4AH7 - chains B and C of the 4 polymer chains in the assembly; structure by X-ray diffraction, 2.30 A resolution.

Chain B (and C):
Molecule: N-acetylneuraminate lyase
From: Staphylococcus aureus SUBSP. aureus nctc 8325
Notes: EC 4.1.3.3; chain C of this document is another copy of the same molecule, construct and numbering; everything in this record applies to it too
UniProtKB: Q2G160 (NANA_STAA8); residue numbers follow UniProt; this construct covers 2-293
Sequence (298 residues; row label = number of the first residue in the row; numbers below 1 keep their minus sign (His-4 is residue -4)):
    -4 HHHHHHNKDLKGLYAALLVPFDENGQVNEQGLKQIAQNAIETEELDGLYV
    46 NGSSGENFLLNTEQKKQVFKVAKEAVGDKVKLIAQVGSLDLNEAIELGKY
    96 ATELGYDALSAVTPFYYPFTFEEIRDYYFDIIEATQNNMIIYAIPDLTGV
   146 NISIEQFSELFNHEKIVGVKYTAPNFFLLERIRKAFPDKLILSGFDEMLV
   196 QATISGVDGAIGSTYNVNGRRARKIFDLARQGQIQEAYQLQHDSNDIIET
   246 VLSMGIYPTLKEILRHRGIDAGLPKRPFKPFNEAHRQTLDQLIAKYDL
Disordered / not traced: -4 to -2 (chain C: -4 to 1)
Modified residues: Lys165 ((2S)-2-amino-6-[(1-hydroxy-1-oxo-propan-2-ylidene)amino]hexanoic acid; KPI)
Construct notes: expression tag (-4 to 1)
Swiss-Prot annotation at these positions:
  - active site: Tyr137 (Proton donor), Lys165 (Schiff-base intermediate with substrate)
  - binding site (aceneuramate): Ser48, Ser49, Gly189, Asp191, Glu192, Ser208, Tyr252
  - mutagenesis: Lys165 (K165C: 3125-fold decrease in catalytic activity, and 3-fold increase in substrate affinity), Glu192 (E192N: Increases reaction with fluoropyruvate and the alternative substrate (2R,3S)-2,3-dihydroxy-4-oxo-N,N-dipropylbutanamide (DHOB))
Reported in the primary citation:
  - catalytic residues: Lys165

Interface between chain B and chain C:
Residue-residue contacts - 65 pairs, chain B then chain C:
  Asn19(B) with Asn87(C), hydrogen bond (backbone-side chain)
  Gly20(B) with Asn87(C)
  Gln21(B) with Asn87(C)
  Ser48(B) with Tyr111(C), hydrogen bond; Tyr112(C), hydrogen bond (backbone-side chain)
  Glu51(B) with Tyr112(C)
  Asn52(B) with Tyr112(C), hydrogen bond (backbone-side chain)
  Phe53(B) with Leu84(C); Tyr111(C), hydrophobic; Tyr112(C)
  Leu54(B) with Leu84(C); Asp85(C); Tyr112(C), hydrophobic
  Leu55(B) with Asp85(C)
  Asn56(B) with Asp85(C)
  Leu84(B) with Phe53(C); Leu54(C)
  Asp85(B) with Leu54(C); Leu55(C); Asn56(C), hydrogen bond (side chain-backbone); Lys270(C), salt bridge
  Leu86(B) with Arg271(C)
  Asn87(B) with Asn19(C), hydrogen bond (side chain-backbone); Gln21(C); Lys270(C)
  Val107(B) with Tyr111(C)
  Phe110(B) with Phe110(C), hydrophobic; Tyr111(C), hydrophobic
  Tyr111(B) with Ser48(C), hydrogen bond; Phe53(C), hydrophobic; Phe110(C), hydrophobic; Ile139(C); Leu142(C)
  Tyr112(B) with Ser48(C), hydrogen bond (side chain-backbone); Glu51(C); Asn52(C); Phe53(C); Leu54(C), hydrophobic; Tyr252(C), hydrophobic; Phe273(C), hydrophobic
  Phe114(B) with Pro272(C), hydrophobic; Phe273(C), hydrophobic
  Glu117(B) with Lys274(C)
  Glu118(B) with Pro272(C); Phe273(C); Lys274(C), hydrogen bond (side chain-backbone)
  Asp121(B) with Lys274(C), salt bridge
  Tyr122(B) with Pro272(C), hydrophobic
  Asp125(B) with Arg271(C), salt bridge
  Ile139(B) with Tyr111(C)
  Leu142(B) with Tyr111(C)
  Tyr252(B) with Tyr112(C), hydrophobic
  Lys270(B) with Asp85(C), salt bridge; Asn87(C)
  Arg271(B) with Leu86(C); Asp125(C), salt bridge
  Pro272(B) with Phe114(C), hydrophobic; Glu118(C); Tyr122(C), hydrophobic
  Phe273(B) with Tyr112(C), hydrophobic; Phe114(C), hydrophobic; Glu118(C)
  Lys274(B) with Glu117(C); Glu118(C), hydrogen bond (backbone-side chain); Asp121(C), salt bridge
Also at the interface, not in a pair above, chain B (36 interface residues in all): Gly47, Pro113, Tyr137, Thr143
Also at the interface, not in a pair above, chain C (36 interface residues in all): Gly20, Gly47, Val107, Pro113, Tyr137, Thr143

Overview:
Chain B and chain C each contribute 36 residues to their interface, with 10 hydrogen bonds and 6 salt bridges.
Polar contacts include Asp85(B)-Lys270(C), Asp121(B)-Lys274(C) and Asp125(B)-Arg271(C). UniProt lists
active-site residues Tyr137(B) and Lys165(B), 7 aceneuramate-binding residues and 2 mutagenesis sites on chain
B. The paper reports the catalytic residue Lys165(B).
Chain B and chain C are both N-acetylneuraminate lyase (Staphylococcus aureus SUBSP. aureus nctc 8325); the
structure, Structure of Wild Type Stapylococcus aureus N-acetylneuraminic acid lyase in complex with pyruvate,
was determined by X-ray diffraction, deposited together with 4AHO, 4AHP, 4AHQ and 4AMA.
